PDB entry 4RQE | X-ray diffraction, 4.00 A resolution | chains A and B of the 4 polymer chains in the assembly

== Chain A ==
Protein: Serine--tRNA ligase, cytoplasmic
Source organism: Homo sapiens
Notes: EC 6.1.1.11
UniProtKB: P49591 (SYSC_HUMAN); numbering as in UniProt (aligned over 1-514)
Amino-acid sequence (522 residues; row label = number of the first residue in the row):
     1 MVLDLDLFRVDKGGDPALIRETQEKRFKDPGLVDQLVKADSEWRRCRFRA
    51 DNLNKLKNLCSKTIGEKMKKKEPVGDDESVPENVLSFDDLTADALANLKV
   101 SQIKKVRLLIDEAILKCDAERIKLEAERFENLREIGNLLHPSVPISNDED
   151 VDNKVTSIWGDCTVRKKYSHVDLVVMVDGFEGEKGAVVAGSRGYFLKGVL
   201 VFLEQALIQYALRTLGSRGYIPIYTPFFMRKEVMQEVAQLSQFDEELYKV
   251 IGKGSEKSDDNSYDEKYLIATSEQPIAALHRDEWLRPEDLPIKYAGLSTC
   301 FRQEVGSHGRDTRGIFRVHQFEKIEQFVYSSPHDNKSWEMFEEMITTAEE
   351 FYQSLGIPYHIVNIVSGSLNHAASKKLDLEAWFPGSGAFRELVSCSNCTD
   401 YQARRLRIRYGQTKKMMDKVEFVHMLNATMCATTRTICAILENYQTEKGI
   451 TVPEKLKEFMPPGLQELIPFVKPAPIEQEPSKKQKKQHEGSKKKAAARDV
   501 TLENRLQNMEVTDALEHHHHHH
Disordered / not traced: 1, 73-84, 411-416, 480-522
Construct notes: engineered mutation Thr-156 (Glu in P49591), Ser-157 (Arg in P49591); expression tag (515-522)
Swiss-Prot annotation at these positions:
  - motif: Lys-482 to Lys-494 (Nuclear localization signal)
  - binding site (L-serine): Thr-271, Arg-302, Glu-325, Asn-427
  - binding site (ATP): Arg-302 to Glu-304, Val-318 to Phe-321, Glu-391 to Ser-394
  - site: Thr-429 (Important for serine binding)
  - modified residue: Met-1 (N-acetylmethionine), Ser-241 (Phosphoserine), Lys-323 (N6-acetyllysine)
  - natural variant: Asp-172 (D172N: In NEDMAS), Arg-213 (R213L: In NEDMAS), Arg-302 (R302C: In NEDMAS), Arg-390 (R390C: In NEDMAS)
  - mutagenesis: Val-2 to Gly-14 (Abolishes DNA binding), Arg-9 (R9A: Strongly decreased enzyme activity), Arg-44 (R44A: Abolishes enzyme activity), Asp-51 (D51A: Abolishes enzyme activity), Asn-54 (N54A: Strongly decreased enzyme activity), Lys-55 (K55A: Moderately decreased enzyme activity), Asn-58 (N58A: Moderately decreased enzyme activity), Ser-61 (S61A: Moderately decreased enzyme activity), Gly-75 to Asn-97 (Decreased enzyme activity. Abolishes DNA binding), Lys-104 (K104A: Moderately decreased enzyme activity), Arg-107 (R107A: Moderately decreased enzyme activity), Gly-254 to Asn-261 (Mildly decreased enzyme activity. Nearly abolishes DNA binding), 8 further mutagenesis entries in UniProt
Disulfides: Cys-46/Cys-117
Ligand contacts:
  - AMP-PNP (ANP; phosphoaminophosphonic acid-adenylate ester): Arg-302, Glu-304, Phe-316, Arg-317, Val-318, Phe-321, Lys-323, Glu-391, Leu-392, Val-393, Ser-394, Thr-429, Ala-432, Arg-435
  - serine (SER): Thr-271, Glu-273, Arg-302, Lys-323, Glu-325, Ser-394, Asn-427, Ala-428, Thr-429
From the paper describing this entry:
  - mutagenesis - R9A, R44A (50-fold), R47A, N54A, N58A, S61A, K104A, R107A, G136V, E156T/R157S: decreased catalytic activity with selenocysteine tRNA (chain B)
  - mutagenesis - C46S, C117S: increased catalytic activity with selenocysteine tRNA (chain B)
  - mutagenesis - P30Y/G31DEL, D51A: abolished catalytic activity with selenocysteine tRNA (chain B)

== Chain B ==
Molecule: selenocysteine tRNA
Notes: engineered mutation(s): C2G
Sequence (90 nucleotides; row label = number of the first residue in the row; note: 3 numbers in that range are skipped by the numbering (no residue carries them; nothing is unmodelled there); a row labelled like 5A-5B holds insertion residues (5A, then the next letters in order)):
     1 GGCCG
 5A-5B GA
     6 UGAUCCUCAGU
    18 GGU
   20A C
    21 UGGGGUGCAGGCUUCAAACCUGUAGCU
47A-47L GUCUAGCGACAG
    48 A
    50 GUGGUUCAAUUCCAC
    66 CU
67A-67B UU
    68 CGGGCGCCA
Disordered / not traced: 34-35, 73-76

== Interface between chain A and chain B ==
Residue-residue contacts (12):
  Arg-9(A) with U47B(B), salt bridge to the phosphate
  Arg-44(A) with C47C(B), salt bridge to the phosphate
  Phe-48(A) with U47B(B), sugar contact
  Asp-51(A) with A47K(B), sugar contact
  Asn-54(A) with A47K(B), phosphate contact
  Lys-55(A) with C47J(B), sugar contact; A47K(B), sugar contact
  Asn-58(A) with A47K(B), phosphate contact
  Ser-61(A) with U20(B), base contact; C56(B), sugar contact; A57(B), sugar contact
  Ile-64(A) with C56(B), base contact
Also at the interface, not in a pair above, chain A (11 interface residues in all): Gly-65, Asp-418
Also at the interface, not in a pair above, chain B (9 interface residues in all): G19, C46

== Overview ==
Chain A and chain B form an interface of 11 and 9 residues respectively, with 2 salt bridges. Among the polar
pairs are Arg-9(A)/U47B(B) and Arg-44(A)/C47C(B). From the paper: R9A, R44A and R47A of chain A, among others,
reduce catalytic activity with selenocysteine tRNA (chain B); C46S and C117S of chain A increase catalytic
activity with selenocysteine tRNA (chain B); 14 substitutions were tested in all.
Here chain A is Serine--tRNA ligase, cytoplasmic (Homo sapiens) and chain B is selenocysteine tRNA. Entry 4RQE
(human Seryl-tRNA synthetase dimer complexed with two molecules of tRNAsec) was determined by X-ray
diffraction, deposited together with 4RQF.
